Entry 6Z4X (X-ray diffraction, 2.98 A resolution); this record covers chains A and C of the 3 polymer chains in the assembly.

== Chain A ==
Protein: CYCLIN domain-containing protein
Source organism: Chaetomium thermophilum
UniProtKB: G0SH78 (G0SH78_CHATD); residue numbers follow UniProt; this construct covers 1-425
Amino-acid sequence (425 residues; each row starts with the number of its first residue):
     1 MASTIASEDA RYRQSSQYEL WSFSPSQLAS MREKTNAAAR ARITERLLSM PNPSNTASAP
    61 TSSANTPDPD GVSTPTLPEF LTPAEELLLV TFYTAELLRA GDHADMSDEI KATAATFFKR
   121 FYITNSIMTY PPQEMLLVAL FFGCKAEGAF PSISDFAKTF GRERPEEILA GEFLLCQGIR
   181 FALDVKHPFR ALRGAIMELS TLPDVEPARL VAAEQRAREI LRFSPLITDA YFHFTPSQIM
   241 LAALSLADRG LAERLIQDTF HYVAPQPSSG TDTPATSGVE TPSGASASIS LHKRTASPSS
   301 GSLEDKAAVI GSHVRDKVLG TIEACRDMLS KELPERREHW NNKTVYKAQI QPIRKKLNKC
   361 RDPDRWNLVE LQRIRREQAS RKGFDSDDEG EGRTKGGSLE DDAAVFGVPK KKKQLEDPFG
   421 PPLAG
Disordered / not traced: 1-4, 50-74, 263-311, 391-425
From the paper describing this entry:
  - post-translational modification sites: S15 (citing earlier work)

== Chain C ==
Protein: RING-type domain-containing protein
Source organism: Chaetomium thermophilum
UniProtKB: G0SF48 (G0SF48_CHATD); residue numbers follow UniProt; this construct covers 270-338
Amino-acid sequence (69 residues; each row starts with the number of its first residue):
   270 GPYDPFGGME FVPSRYRVRE ELNHPSLDKY RIDQQHITGG YSFLDYISRA MFEAFAGLAV
   330 FIEDEKEAG
Disordered / not traced: 270-272
From the paper describing this entry:
  - mutagenesis - L296R, Y299A: decreased catalytic activity

== Chain A / chain C interface ==
Pairs across the interface (84; chain A residue first):
  A6(A) - S283(C)
  A6(A) - R284(C)
  S7(A) - F280(C)
  S7(A) - V281(C)  hydrogen bond (side chain-backbone)
  S7(A) - P282(C)
  S7(A) - S283(C)  hydrogen bond (backbone-side chain)
  E8(A) - F280(C)
  E8(A) - P282(C)
  E8(A) - S283(C)  hydrogen bond (side chain-backbone)
  E8(A) - R284(C)  salt bridge
  E8(A) - Y285(C)
  E8(A) - F321(C)
  E8(A) - F324(C)
  E8(A) - A325(C)
  E8(A) - G326(C)
  D9(A) - R284(C)  salt bridge
  D9(A) - F324(C)
  D9(A) - G326(C)  hydrogen bond (side chain-backbone)
  D9(A) - L327(C)  hydrogen bond (side chain-backbone)
  D9(A) - A328(C)  hydrogen bond (side chain-backbone)
  D9(A) - V329(C)
  R11(A) - F280(C)
  R11(A) - F321(C)
  R13(A) - A328(C)
  R13(A) - V329(C)
  R13(A) - E334(C)  salt bridge
  Y18(A) - V329(C)  hydrophobic
  Y18(A) - E334(C)  hydrogen bond
  Y18(A) - K335(C)  hydrogen bond (backbone-side chain)
  E19(A) - K335(C)
  S22(A) - I331(C)
  S22(A) - K335(C)
  F23(A) - I331(C)
  S24(A) - E332(C)
  S24(A) - E336(C)
  P25(A) - E332(C)
  S26(A) - E336(C)  hydrogen bond
  Q27(A) - K335(C)  hydrogen bond (side chain-backbone)
  Q27(A) - E336(C)  hydrogen bond
  R190(A) - Y315(C)
  R190(A) - R318(C)
  R190(A) - A319(C)
  R190(A) - E322(C)  salt bridge
  A191(A) - A319(C)
  A191(A) - E322(C)
  A191(A) - A323(C)
  R193(A) - H293(C)
  R193(A) - S295(C)
  R193(A) - Y315(C)
  G194(A) - A319(C)
  G194(A) - M320(C)
  M197(A) - L291(C)  hydrophobic
  M197(A) - N292(C)
  M197(A) - H293(C)
  M197(A) - I316(C)  hydrophobic
  E198(A) - R288(C)  salt bridge
  E198(A) - L291(C)
  E198(A) - M320(C)
  T201(A) - R288(C)
  T201(A) - E290(C)
  T201(A) - L291(C)
  E214(A) - H293(C)  salt bridge
  F232(A) - I331(C)
  H233(A) - I331(C)
  F234(A) - I331(C)
  T235(A) - A325(C)
  T235(A) - G326(C)  hydrogen bond (side chain-backbone)
  T235(A) - V329(C)  hydrogen bond (side chain-backbone)
  S237(A) - E322(C)
  S237(A) - A323(C)
  S237(A) - A325(C)  hydrogen bond (side chain-backbone)
  S237(A) - G326(C)  hydrogen bond (side chain-backbone)
  S237(A) - L327(C)  hydrogen bond (side chain-backbone)
  Q238(A) - G326(C)  hydrogen bond (side chain-backbone)
  Q238(A) - L327(C)
  Q238(A) - V329(C)  hydrogen bond (side chain-backbone)
  M240(A) - A323(C)
  L241(A) - L327(C)  hydrophobic
  T259(A) - F324(C)
  K317(A) - F330(C)
  K317(A) - D333(C)  salt bridge
  V318(A) - L327(C)  hydrophobic
  V318(A) - F330(C)
  T321(A) - F330(C)
Interface residues without a listed pair, chain A (41 interface residues in all): Y12, E109, H187, A195, I196, F260, V314
Interface residues without a listed pair, chain C (34 interface residues in all): R286

== Overview ==
41 residues of chain A face 34 of chain C across their interface, with 18 hydrogen bonds and 7 salt bridges.
Polar pairs include E8(A)-R284(C), D9(A)-R284(C) and R13(A)-E334(C). The paper reports that L296R and Y299A of
chain C reduce catalytic activity; a modification site at S15(A).
Chain A is CYCLIN domain-containing protein and chain C is RING-type domain-containing protein, both from
Chaetomium thermophilum; the structure, Structure of the CAK complex form Chaetomium thermophilum bound to
ATP-gamma-S, was determined by X-ray diffraction together with 6Z3U from the same study.
